7F59 - chains B and D of the 5 polymer chains in the assembly; structure by electron microscopy, 4.20 A resolution (low resolution: residue-level contacts below are approximate; hydrogen-bond / salt-bridge calls are withheld).

== Chain B (and D) ==
Name: Glutamate receptor ionotropic, kainate 2
Organism: Rattus norvegicus
Notes: chain D of this document is another copy of the same molecule, construct and numbering; everything in this record applies to it too
UniProt: P42260 (GRIK2_RAT); numbering as in UniProt (aligned over 1-908)
Sequence (908 residues; row label = number of the first residue in the row):
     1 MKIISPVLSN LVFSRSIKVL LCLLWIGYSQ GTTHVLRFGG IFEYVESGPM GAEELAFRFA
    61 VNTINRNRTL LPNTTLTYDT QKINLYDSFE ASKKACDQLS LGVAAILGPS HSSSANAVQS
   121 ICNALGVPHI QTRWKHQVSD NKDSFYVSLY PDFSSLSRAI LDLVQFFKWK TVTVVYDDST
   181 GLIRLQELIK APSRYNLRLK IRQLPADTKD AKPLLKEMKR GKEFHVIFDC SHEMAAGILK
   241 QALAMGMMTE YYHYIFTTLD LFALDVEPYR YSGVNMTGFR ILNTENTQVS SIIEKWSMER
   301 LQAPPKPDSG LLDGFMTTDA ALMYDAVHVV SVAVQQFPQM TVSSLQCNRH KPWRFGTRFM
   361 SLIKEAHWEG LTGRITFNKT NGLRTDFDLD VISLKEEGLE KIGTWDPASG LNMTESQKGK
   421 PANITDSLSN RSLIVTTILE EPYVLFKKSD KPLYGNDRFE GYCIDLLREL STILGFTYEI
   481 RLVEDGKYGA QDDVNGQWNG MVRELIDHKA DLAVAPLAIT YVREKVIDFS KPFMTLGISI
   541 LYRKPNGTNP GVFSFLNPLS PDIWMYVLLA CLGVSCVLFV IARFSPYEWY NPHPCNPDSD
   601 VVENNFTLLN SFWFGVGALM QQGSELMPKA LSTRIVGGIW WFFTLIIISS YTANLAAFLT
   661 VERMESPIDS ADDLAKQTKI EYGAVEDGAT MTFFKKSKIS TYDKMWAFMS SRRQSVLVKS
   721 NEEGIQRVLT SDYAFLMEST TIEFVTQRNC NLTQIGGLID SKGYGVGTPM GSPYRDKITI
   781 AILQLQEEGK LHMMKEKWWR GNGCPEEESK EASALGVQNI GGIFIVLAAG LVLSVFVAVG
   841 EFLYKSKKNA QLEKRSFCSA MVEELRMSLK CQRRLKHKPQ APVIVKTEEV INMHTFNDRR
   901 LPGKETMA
Disordered / not traced: 1-32, 864-908 (chain D: 1-32, 851-908)
Differences from the reference sequence: engineered mutation Leu107 (Phe in P42260); variant Val567 (Ile in P42260), Cys571 (Tyr in P42260)
Cystine bridges: Cys96-Cys347
Covalent attachments: N-acetylglucosamine (NAG) linked to Asn275, Asn378, Asn412, Asn546
Curated features (UniProtKB/Swiss-Prot):
  - binding site (L-glutamate): Pro516, Ala518, Arg523, Ala689, Thr690, Glu738
  - modified residue (Phosphoserine): Ser846, Ser868
  - glycosylation (N-linked (GlcNAc...) asparagine): Asn67, Asn73, Asn275, Asn378, Asn412, Asn423, Asn430, Asn546, Asn751
  - cross-link: Lys886 (Glycyl lysine isopeptide (Lys-Gly) (interchain with G-Cter in SUMO1))
  - natural variant: Cys571 (Y571C: In RNA edited version; this construct carries the variant), Gln621 (Q621R: In RNA edited version)
  - mutagenesis: Asn751 (N751Q: Loss of glycosylation), Val883 (V883A: Abolishes interaction with KLHL17. Abolishes actinfilin-mediated degradation), Ile884 (I884A: Abolishes interaction with KLHL17. Abolishes actinfilin-mediated degradation), Lys886 (K886R: Abolishes sumoylation. Loss of kainate-mediated endocytosis)
What the authors report for this chain:
  - specificity-determining residues: Arg220 (by similarity / conservation)

== How chain B and chain D interact ==
Residue-residue contacts - 10 pairs, chain B then chain D:
  Lys212(B) - Tyr271(D)
  Lys219(B) - Ser272(D)
  Ala244(B) - Ser272(D)
  Gly246(B) - Met248(D)
  Thr249(B) - Thr249(D)
  Tyr251(B) - Tyr251(D)
  Tyr271(B) - Met245(D)
  Ser272(B) - Lys219(D)
  Ser272(B) - Ala244(D)
  Glu396(B) - Lys216(D)
Also at the interface, not in a pair above, chain B (14 interface residues in all): Lys216, Met245, Met248, Glu250, Pro268
Also at the interface, not in a pair above, chain D (14 interface residues in all): Lys212, Gly246, Glu250, Pro268, Glu396

== In short ==
Chain B and chain D each contribute 14 residues to their interface. Covalently linked N-acetylglucosamine: at
Asn275(B), Asn378(B), Asn412(B) and Asn546(B). From UniProt: 6 L-glutamate-binding residues and 4 mutagenesis
sites on chain B. The paper reports the specificity determinant Arg220(B).
Chain B and chain D are both Glutamate receptor ionotropic, kainate 2 (Rattus norvegicus); the structure,
DNQX-bound GluK2-1xNeto2 complex, was determined by electron microscopy, deposited together with 7F56, 7F57,
7F5A and 7F5B.
